9FKC - chains A and D; structure by X-ray diffraction, 1.60 A resolution.

== Chain A (and D) ==
Name: Glucose-6-phosphate isomerase
From: Homo sapiens
Notes: EC 5.3.1.9; chain D of this document is another copy of the same molecule, construct and numbering; everything in this record applies to it too
UniProt: P06744 (G6PI_HUMAN); residues 1-558 here = UniProt positions 1-558
Amino-acid sequence (558 residues; each row starts with the number of its first residue):
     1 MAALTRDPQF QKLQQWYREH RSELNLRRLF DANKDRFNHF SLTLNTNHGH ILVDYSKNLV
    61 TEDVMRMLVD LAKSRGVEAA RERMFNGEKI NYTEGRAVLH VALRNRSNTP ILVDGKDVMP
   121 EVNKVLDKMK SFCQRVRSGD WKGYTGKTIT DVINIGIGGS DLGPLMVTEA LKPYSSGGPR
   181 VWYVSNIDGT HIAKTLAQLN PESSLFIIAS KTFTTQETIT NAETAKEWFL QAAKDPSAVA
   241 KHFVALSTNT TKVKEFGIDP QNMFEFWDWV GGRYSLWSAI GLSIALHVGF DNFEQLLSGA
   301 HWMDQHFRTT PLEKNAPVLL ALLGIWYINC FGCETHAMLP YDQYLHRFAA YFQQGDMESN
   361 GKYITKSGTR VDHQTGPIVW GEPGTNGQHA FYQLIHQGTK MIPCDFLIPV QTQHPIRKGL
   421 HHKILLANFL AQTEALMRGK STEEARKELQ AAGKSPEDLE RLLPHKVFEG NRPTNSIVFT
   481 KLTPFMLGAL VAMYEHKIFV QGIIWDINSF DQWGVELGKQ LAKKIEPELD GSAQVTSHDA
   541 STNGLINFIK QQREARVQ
Disordered / not traced: 1, 557-558 (chain D: 1, 558)
Ligand contacts: (Z)-2-methylbut-2-enedioic acid (CIZ): I157, S160, S210, K211, T212, F213, T215
Curated features (UniProtKB/Swiss-Prot):
  - active site: E358 (Proton donor), H389, K519
  - binding site (D-glucose 6-phosphate): G159, S160, S210 to T215, Q354, E358, H389, K519
  - modified residue: A2 (N-acetylalanine), K12 (N6-acetyllysine), K34 (N6-(2-hydroxyisobutyryl)lysine), S107 (Phosphoserine), T109 (Phosphothreonine), K142 (N6-acetyllysine), S185 (Phosphoserine), T250 (Phosphothreonine), K454 (N6-acetyllysine), S455 (Phosphoserine)
Reported in the primary citation:
  - binding site for (Z)-2-methylbut-2-enedioic acid: S210, T212, T215

== Chain A / chain D interface ==
Pairs across the interface - 314 pairs, chain A then chain D:
  F30(A) with A540(D); S541(D)
  K34(A) with A540(D)
  F37(A) with A540(D); S541(D); G544(D)
  H48(A) with V557(D)
  H50(A) with F548(D); Q552(D)
  L52(A) with L545(D), hydrophobic; F548(D), hydrophobic
  D54(A) with S541(D), hydrogen bond; L545(D)
  S56(A) with S541(D), hydrogen bond
  K57(A) with S541(D), hydrogen bond; T542(D); L545(D)
  Y92(A) with R461(D)
  T93(A) with R461(D); L462(D); H465(D)
  I157(A) with T385(D); N386(D); H389(D)
  G158(A) with H389(D)
  L162(A) with A390(D), hydrophobic
  S185(A) with N386(D), hydrogen bond
  N186(A) with Q343(D), hydrogen bond; G384(D), hydrogen bond (side chain-backbone); T385(D), hydrogen bond (side chain-backbone); N386(D); L425(D)
  I187(A) with T385(D); H421(D), hydrogen bond (backbone-side chain); I424(D), hydrophobic; L425(D), hydrophobic
  D188(A) with D342(D); Q343(D), hydrogen bond (side chain-backbone); L425(D)
  G189(A) with I416(D); H421(D)
  T190(A) with Y344(D); H414(D)
  H191(A) with Q343(D)
  I192(A) with I416(D), hydrophobic
  A193(A) with H414(D)
  K194(A) with Y344(D)
  T215(A) with H389(D)
  Q216(A) with I424(D)
  E217(A) with T385(D), hydrogen bond; H389(D), salt bridge
  T220(A) with R417(D), hydrogen bond (backbone-side chain); H421(D); I424(D)
  N221(A) with H421(D)
  E223(A) with R417(D), salt bridge
  T224(A) with R417(D), hydrogen bond; H421(D), hydrogen bond
  E227(A) with R417(D)
  G332(A) with E334(D)
  C333(A) with E334(D)
  E334(A) with G332(D); C333(D); E334(D), hydrogen bond (side chain-backbone); T335(D); K400(D)
  T335(A) with E334(D); T335(D); I378(D)
  D342(A) with D188(D)
  Q343(A) with N186(D), hydrogen bond; D188(D), hydrogen bond (backbone-side chain); T190(D); H191(D)
  Y344(A) with T190(D)
  R347(A) with E382(D), salt bridge
  Q353(A) with W380(D); E382(D); A390(D); F391(D)
  Q354(A) with H389(D); A390(D)
  M357(A) with W380(D), hydrophobic; F391(D), hydrophobic; L394(D)
  E358(A) with H389(D); A390(D); Q393(D)
  G361(A) with Q393(D), hydrogen bond (backbone-side chain); L394(D); Q397(D); G398(D)
  K362(A) with Q393(D); Q397(D); G398(D); T399(D)
  Y363(A) with Q397(D), hydrogen bond (backbone-backbone); V467(D), hydrogen bond (side chain-backbone); E469(D)
  I364(A) with P464(D); H465(D)
  T365(A) with H465(D)
  G368(A) with P464(D)
  R370(A) with E469(D), salt bridge
  V371(A) with T399(D)
  H373(A) with T399(D)
  Q374(A) with T399(D), hydrogen bond; K400(D), hydrogen bond
  T375(A) with T399(D), hydrogen bond (backbone-side chain); K400(D), hydrogen bond (backbone-side chain)
  G376(A) with L394(D); K400(D), hydrogen bond (backbone-side chain)
  P377(A) with L394(D)
  I378(A) with T335(D); W380(D); I402(D), hydrophobic
  W380(A) with Q353(D); M357(D), hydrophobic; I378(D)
  E382(A) with R347(D), salt bridge; Q353(D)
  G384(A) with N186(D), hydrogen bond (backbone-side chain)
  T385(A) with I157(D); N186(D), hydrogen bond (backbone-side chain); I187(D); E217(D), hydrogen bond
  N386(A) with I157(D); S185(D), hydrogen bond; N186(D), hydrogen bond
  Q388(A) with V515(D)
  H389(A) with I157(D); G158(D); T215(D); E217(D), salt bridge; Q354(D), hydrogen bond (backbone-side chain); E358(D)
  A390(A) with L162(D), hydrophobic; Q354(D); E358(D)
  F391(A) with Q353(D); M357(D), hydrophobic
  Q393(A) with E358(D); G361(D), hydrogen bond (side chain-backbone); K362(D); Q512(D); W513(D); G514(D), hydrogen bond (side chain-backbone)
  L394(A) with M357(D); G361(D); G376(D); P377(D)
  H396(A) with G514(D)
  Q397(A) with G361(D); K362(D); Y363(D), hydrogen bond (backbone-backbone); W513(D); G514(D), hydrogen bond (side chain-backbone)
  G398(A) with G361(D); K362(D)
  T399(A) with K362(D); V371(D); H373(D); Q374(D), hydrogen bond; T375(D), hydrogen bond (side chain-backbone)
  K400(A) with E334(D); Q374(D), hydrogen bond; T375(D), hydrogen bond (side chain-backbone); G376(D), hydrogen bond (side chain-backbone)
  I402(A) with I378(D), hydrophobic
  V410(A) with I549(D); Q552(D); R553(D)
  Q411(A) with Q552(D), hydrogen bond (side chain-backbone); R553(D); A555(D), hydrogen bond (side chain-backbone)
  H414(A) with T190(D); A193(D)
  I416(A) with G189(D); I192(D), hydrophobic
  R417(A) with T220(D), hydrogen bond (side chain-backbone); E223(D); T224(D), hydrogen bond; E227(D)
  H421(A) with I187(D), hydrogen bond (side chain-backbone); G189(D); T220(D); N221(D); T224(D), hydrogen bond
  K423(A) with L529(D); D530(D), salt bridge
  I424(A) with I187(D), hydrophobic; Q216(D); T220(D); E526(D)
  L425(A) with N186(D); I187(D), hydrophobic; D188(D)
  L426(A) with I549(D), hydrophobic
  A427(A) with A522(D); L529(D)
  N428(A) with A522(D)
  L430(A) with I525(D), hydrophobic; L545(D), hydrophobic; I546(D), hydrophobic; I549(D), hydrophobic
  A431(A) with G518(D); L521(D); A522(D); I525(D)
  Q432(A) with G518(D)
  E434(A) with L521(D); I525(D); H538(D), salt bridge; D539(D); T542(D)
  A435(A) with L517(D), hydrophobic; L521(D)
  M437(A) with D539(D)
  G439(A) with L517(D)
  K440(A) with L517(D); Q520(D), hydrogen bond
  E448(A) with Q520(D), hydrogen bond
  L462(A) with T93(D); W513(D), hydrophobic
  P464(A) with Y363(D); I364(D); G368(D)
  H465(A) with T93(D); I364(D); T365(D); W513(D)
  K466(A) with W513(D); E516(D), salt bridge
  V467(A) with Y363(D), hydrogen bond (backbone-side chain)
  F468(A) with W513(D); G514(D); L517(D), hydrophobic
  E469(A) with Y363(D); R370(D), salt bridge
  S476(A) with L545(D)
  V478(A) with L545(D), hydrophobic; F548(D), hydrophobic
  T480(A) with Q552(D), hydrogen bond; V557(D)
  Q512(A) with Q393(D)
  W513(A) with Q393(D); Q397(D); L462(D), hydrophobic; H465(D); K466(D); F468(D)
  G514(A) with Q393(D), hydrogen bond (backbone-side chain); H396(D); Q397(D), hydrogen bond (backbone-side chain); F468(D)
  V515(A) with Q388(D)
  E516(A) with K466(D), salt bridge
  L517(A) with A435(D), hydrophobic; G439(D); K440(D); F468(D), hydrophobic
  G518(A) with A431(D); Q432(D)
  Q520(A) with K440(D), hydrogen bond; E448(D)
  L521(A) with A431(D); E434(D); A435(D)
  A522(A) with A427(D); N428(D); A431(D)
  I525(A) with A427(D), hydrophobic; L430(D), hydrophobic; A431(D); E434(D)
  E526(A) with K423(D); I424(D)
  L529(A) with K423(D); L426(D), hydrophobic; A427(D)
  D530(A) with K423(D), salt bridge
  H538(A) with E434(D), salt bridge
  D539(A) with E434(D); M437(D)
  A540(A) with F30(D); K34(D); F37(D)
  S541(A) with F30(D); F37(D); D54(D), hydrogen bond; S56(D), hydrogen bond; K57(D), hydrogen bond
  T542(A) with E434(D)
  G544(A) with F37(D)
  L545(A) with L52(D), hydrophobic; D54(D); K57(D); L430(D), hydrophobic; S476(D); V478(D), hydrophobic
  I546(A) with L430(D), hydrophobic
  F548(A) with H50(D); L52(D), hydrophobic; V478(D)
  I549(A) with V410(D); L426(D), hydrophobic; L430(D), hydrophobic
  Q552(A) with H50(D); V410(D); Q411(D), hydrogen bond (backbone-side chain); T480(D), hydrogen bond
  R553(A) with V410(D)
  A555(A) with Q411(D), hydrogen bond (backbone-side chain)
  R556(A) with Q411(D), hydrogen bond
Also at the interface, not in a pair above, chain A (146 interface residues in all): G49, I51, G159, D161, A350, P383, M401, T412, L420, K481, T483, E554
Also at the interface, not in a pair above, chain D (146 interface residues in all): T43, I51, Y92, G159, D161, K194, A350, P383, M401, T412, L420, F479, D511, E554

== Summary ==
The chain A/chain D interface involves 146 residues from each chain; the contacts include 59 hydrogen bonds
and 13 salt bridges. Polar contacts include E217(A)-H389(D), E223(A)-R417(D) and R347(A)-E382(D). Ligands of
chain A: (Z)-2-methylbut-2-enedioic acid. The paper reports a binding site for (Z)-2-methylbut-2-enedioic acid
at S210(A), T212(A) and T215(A).
Chain A and chain D are both Glucose-6-phosphate isomerase (Homo sapiens); the structure, Crystal structure of
human Glucose-6-phosphate isomerase with citraconate ligand, was determined by X-ray diffraction together with
9F69, 9FCW, 9FFC, 9FHF and 9FKF from the same study.
